Entry 1ZM9 (X-ray diffraction, 2.80 A resolution); this record covers chains A and B.

Chain A:
Molecule: Elongation factor 2
Organism: Saccharomyces cerevisiae
UniProt: P32324 (EF2_YEAST); residue numbers follow UniProt; this construct covers 1-842
Chain sequence (842 residues; each row starts with the number of its first residue):
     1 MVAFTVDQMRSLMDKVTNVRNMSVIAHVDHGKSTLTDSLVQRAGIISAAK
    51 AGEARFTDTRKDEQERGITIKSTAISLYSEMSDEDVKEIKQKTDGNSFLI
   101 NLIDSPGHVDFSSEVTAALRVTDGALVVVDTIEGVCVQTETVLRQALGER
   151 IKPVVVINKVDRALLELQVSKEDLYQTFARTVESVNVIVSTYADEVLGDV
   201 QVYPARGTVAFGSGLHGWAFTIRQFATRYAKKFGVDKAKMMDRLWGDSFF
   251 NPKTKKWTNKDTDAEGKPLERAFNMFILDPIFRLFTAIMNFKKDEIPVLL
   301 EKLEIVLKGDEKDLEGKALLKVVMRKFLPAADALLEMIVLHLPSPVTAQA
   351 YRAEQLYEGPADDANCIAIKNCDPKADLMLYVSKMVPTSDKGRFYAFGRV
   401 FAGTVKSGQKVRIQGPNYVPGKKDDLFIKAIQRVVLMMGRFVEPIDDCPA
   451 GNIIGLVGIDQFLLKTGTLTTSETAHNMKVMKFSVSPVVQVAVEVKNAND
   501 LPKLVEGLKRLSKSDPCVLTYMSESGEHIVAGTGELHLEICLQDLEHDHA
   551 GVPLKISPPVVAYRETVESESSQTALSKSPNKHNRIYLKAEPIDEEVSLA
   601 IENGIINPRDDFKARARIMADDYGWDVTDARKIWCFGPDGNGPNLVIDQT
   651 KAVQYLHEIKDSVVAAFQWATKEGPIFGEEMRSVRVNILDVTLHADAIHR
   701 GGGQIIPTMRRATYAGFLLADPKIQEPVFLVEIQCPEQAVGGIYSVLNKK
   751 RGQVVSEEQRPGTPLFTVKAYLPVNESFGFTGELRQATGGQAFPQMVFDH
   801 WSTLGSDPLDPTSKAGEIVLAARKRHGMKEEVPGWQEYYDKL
Disordered / not traced: 1, 49-66
Differences from the reference sequence: modified residue (699)
Modified positions: H699 ({3-[4-(2-amino-2-carboxy-ethyl)-1H-imidazol-2-yl]-1-carbamoyl-propyl}-trimethyl-ammonium; DDE)
UniProt features mapped onto this chain:
  - binding site (GTP): A26 to S33, N158 to D161, S213 to L215
  - modified residue: K509 (N6,N6,N6-trimethyllysine), S579 (Phosphoserine), K613 (N6,N6-dimethyllysine), T713 (Phosphothreonine), T763 (Phosphothreonine)
  - cross-link: K841 (Glycyl lysine isopeptide (Lys-Gly) (interchain with G-Cter in ubiquitin))
  - mutagenesis: R180 (R180G: Causes resistance to fusidic acid and reduces sensitivity to sordarin), V187 (V187F: Causes resistance to fusidic acid and reduces sensitivity to sordarin), Q490 (Q490E: Reduces sensitivity to sordarin), Y521 (Y521D/N/S: Reduces sensitivity to fusidic acid and sordarin), S523 (S523F/P: Causes resistance to fusidic acid and sordarin), I529 (I529T: Reduces sensitivity to sordarin), P559 (P559L/R: Causes resistance to fusidic acid and sordarin), A562 (A562P: Reduces sensitivity to fusidic acid and causes resistance to sordarin), P580 (P580H: Causes impaired ribosomal translocation with an increased rate of -1 programmed ribosomal frameshift read-through during translation), H694 (H694A: Abolished ability to promote translation elongation), D696 (D696A: Leads to conditional growth defects, sensitivity to translation inhibitors, and decreased translation), I698 (I698A: Leads to conditional growth defects, sensitivity to translation inhibitors, and decreased translation), 4 further mutagenesis entries in UniProt

Chain B:
Molecule: exotoxin A
Organism: Pseudomonas aeruginosa
Notes: EC 2.4.2.36; fragment: catalytic domain
Chain sequence (207 residues; each row starts with the number of its first residue):
   399 EFLGDGGDVSFSTRGTQNWTVERLLQAHRQLEERGYVFVGYHGTFLEAAQ
   449 SIVFGGVRARSQDLDAIWRGFYIAGDPALAYGYAQDQEPDARGRIRNGAL
   499 LRVYVPRSSLPGFYRTSLTLAAPEAAGEVERLIGHPLPLRLDAITGPEEE
   549 GGRLETILGWPLAERTVVIPSAIPTDPRNVGGDLDPSSIPDKEQAISALP
   599 DYASQPG
Residues lining bound ligands: P34 (n~2~,n~2~-dimethyl-n~1~-(6-oxo-5,6-dihydrophenanthridin-2-yl)glycinamide): Y439, H440, G441, Y470, I471, A472, L477, A478, Y481, E553

Chain A / chain B interface:
Contacting residue pairs - 24 pairs, chain A then chain B:
  E524(A) with T411(B); R492(B)
  S525(A) with R412(B), hydrogen bond (backbone-side chain)
  G526(A) with R412(B)
  E527(A) with R412(B)
  W669(A) with R490(B); G491(B), hydrogen bond (side chain-backbone); R492(B)
  G703(A) with Q485(B); P487(B); I493(B)
  I706(A) with P487(B), hydrophobic; G491(B)
  P707(A) with V578(B)
  R711(A) with N577(B); V578(B); G579(B); G580(B)
  Y714(A) with R576(B)
  M828(A) with R576(B)
  E837(A) with N577(B)
  Y838(A) with R576(B), hydrogen bond (side chain-backbone); N577(B)
  K841(A) with D581(B)
Also at the interface, not in a pair above, chain A (19 interface residues in all): S523, P580, G702, Q704, H826
Also at the interface, not in a pair above, chain B (16 interface residues in all): Q483, E486

Overview:
The interface between chain A and chain B involves 19 residues on one side and 16 on the other, with 3
hydrogen bonds. Polar pairs include S525(A)-R412(B), W669(A)-G491(B) and Y838(A)-R576(B). Chain B binds
compound P34.
Here chain A is Elongation factor 2 (Saccharomyces cerevisiae) and chain B is exotoxin A (Pseudomonas
aeruginosa). Entry 1ZM9 (Structure of eEF2-ETA in complex with PJ34) was determined by X-ray diffraction (same
publication as 1ZM2, 1ZM3 and 1ZM4).
